PDB entry 3QP6 | X-ray diffraction, 2.00 A resolution | chain A

# Chain A
Name: CviR transcriptional regulator
Source organism: Chromobacterium violaceum
UniProt: Q7NQP7 (Q7NQP7_CHRVO); residue numbers follow UniProt; this construct covers 1-265
Amino-acid sequence (265 residues; row label = number of the first residue in the row):
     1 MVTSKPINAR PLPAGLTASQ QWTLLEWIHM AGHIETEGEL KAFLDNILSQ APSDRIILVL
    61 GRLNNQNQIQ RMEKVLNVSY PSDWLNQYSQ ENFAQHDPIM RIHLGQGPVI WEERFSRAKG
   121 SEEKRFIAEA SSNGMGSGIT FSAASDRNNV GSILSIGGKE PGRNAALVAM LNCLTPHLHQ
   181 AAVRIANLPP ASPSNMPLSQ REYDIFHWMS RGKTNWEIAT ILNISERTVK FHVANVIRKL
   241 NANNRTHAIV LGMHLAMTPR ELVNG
Disordered / not traced: 1-6, 265
Small-molecule neighbours: N-hexanoyl-L-homoserine lactone (HL6; N-[(3S)-2-oxotetrahydrofuran-3-yl]hexanamide): Ile-57, Val-59, Tyr-80, Trp-84, Leu-85, Tyr-88, Asp-97, Ile-99, Met-100, Trp-111, Phe-115, Phe-126, Ala-130, Met-135, Thr-140, Ile-153, Ser-155, Met-257
What the authors report for this chain:
  - mutagenesis - S89M: unchanged signaling in response to C10-HSL
  - mutagenesis - N77Y/S89M: decreased signaling in response to C10-HSL
  - mutagenesis - N77Y/S89M: decreased signaling in response to CL
  - mutagenesis - N77Y/S89M: decreased binding to C10-HSL
  - mutagenesis - N77Y/S89M (t1/2 = 22 min): increased stability in response to C10-HSL
  - binding site for N-hexanoyl-L-homoserine lactone: Met-257
  - mutagenesis - M253A/M257A: increased signaling in response to C6-HSL
  - mutagenesis - M253A/M257A: decreased stability in response to C6-HSL
  - interface residues: Met-253, Met-257
  - mutagenesis - M253A/M257A: decreased signaling in response to N-hexanoyl-L-homoserine lactone

# Overview
Ligands of chain A: N-hexanoyl-L-homoserine lactone. The paper reports a binding site for
N-hexanoyl-L-homoserine lactone at Met-257; N77Y/S89M reduce signaling in response to C10-HSL; 3 substitutions
were tested in all.
Chain A is CviR transcriptional regulator (Chromobacterium violaceum); the structure, Crystal structure of
CviR (Chromobacterium violaceum 12472) bound to C6-HSL, was determined by X-ray diffraction, deposited
together with 3QP1, 3QP2, 3QP4 and 3QP5.
